PDB entry 7AEF | electron microscopy, 2.80 A resolution | chains V and h of the 48 polymer chains in the assembly

Chain V:
Name: Putative tail lysozyme
Organism: Algoriphagus machipongonensis
UniProt: A3HTB5 (A3HTB5_9BACT); residues 1-137 here = UniProt positions 1-137
Sequence (137 residues; row label = number of the first residue in the row):
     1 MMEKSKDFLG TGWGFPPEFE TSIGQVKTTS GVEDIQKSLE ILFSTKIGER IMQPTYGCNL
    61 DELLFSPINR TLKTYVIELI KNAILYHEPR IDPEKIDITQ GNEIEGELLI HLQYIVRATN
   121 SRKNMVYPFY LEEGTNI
Disordered / not traced: 1-3, 137

Chain h:
Name: Putative phage tail sheath protein FI
Organism: Algoriphagus machipongonensis
UniProt: A3HTC2 (A3HTC2_9BACT); numbering as in UniProt (aligned over 1-692)
Sequence (692 residues; each row starts with the number of its first residue):
     1 MATYKTPGVY IEEITKFPPS VAQVETAIPA FIGYTQFART KPSVDSDDLI LKPKRISSLL
    61 DFTTYYGGAQ NEQGITVKLT DTLIEGAENR TINVPEPTFK SPYLMFYSLQ MYFANGGGPC
   121 YIVSTGVYDD WSDSETPPTI NFSDLESGLA VIRKEDEPTL LLFPDATNLP TDDEFYSLYN
   181 SALMQCNDLQ DRFTILDTYS DQTYNDGVED LDPIPALRNG INLTKDYLKY GAAYYPFVQT
   241 ILNYQYSADE IVIQHLSYNP NAIATALDNL NAVNGPTFID AILDDLRDLS LPDISGEISD
   301 AVGFMYDDVD GFDIDGTFTT NSVKVANFAS LVESVLSTLN ELIDAKEEIN KDVNSAIASS
   361 EEDNAIKTAI SDALDVFNED FEGADKIESV AKNLSDLLIK IKQADTNTKV ENVLSINALN
   421 FSAEFEKLLT YDVNTGLTAS VTLDLFANIG TRLDDIIAAV SAAEPIDVNN GKLNGRLLSD
   481 IEPLDNATYN TILLEINSHK VTLPPSSSMA GAYARVDNDR GVWKSPANIG LNYVSKPSVT
   541 VSHEEQESMN VHGTGKSVNA IRSFVGKGTL VWGARTLAGN DNEWRYISVR RFFNMAEESI
   601 KKATEQFVFE PNDGNTWVRV RAMIENFLIL QWRAGALAGA KPEHAFYVKV GLGQTMTAQD
   661 ILEGNMNVEI GLAVVRPAEF IILKFSHKMQ ES
Disordered / not traced: 1-2, 288-320, 691-692

How chain V and chain h interact:
Pairs across the interface - 45 pairs, chain V then chain h:
  K6(V) - M689(h)
  V32(V) - H687(h)
  Q36(V) - F685(h)
  D61(V) - N528(h)
  E62(V) - N528(h)
  L64(V) - N528(h)
  L64(V) - W572(h)  hydrophobic
  L64(V) - E679(h)
  L64(V) - I681(h)  hydrophobic
  F65(V) - K524(h)  hydrogen bond (backbone-side chain)
  F65(V) - S525(h)
  F65(V) - A527(h)  hydrophobic
  F65(V) - N528(h)
  F65(V) - G573(h)
  F65(V) - A678(h)  hydrogen bond (backbone-backbone)
  S66(V) - A678(h)  hydrogen bond (backbone-backbone)
  I104(V) - Y586(h)
  I104(V) - R676(h)
  G106(V) - P677(h)
  G106(V) - A678(h)
  G106(V) - E679(h)  hydrogen bond (backbone-backbone)
  G106(V) - F680(h)  hydrogen bond (backbone-backbone)
  E107(V) - F680(h)
  L108(V) - F680(h)  hydrogen bond (backbone-backbone)
  L108(V) - I681(h)
  L108(V) - I682(h)  hydrogen bond (backbone-backbone)
  L109(V) - I682(h)
  I110(V) - I682(h)  hydrogen bond (backbone-backbone)
  I110(V) - L683(h)
  I110(V) - K684(h)  hydrogen bond (backbone-backbone)
  H111(V) - K684(h)
  H111(V) - S686(h)  hydrogen bond
  L112(V) - K684(h)  hydrogen bond (backbone-backbone)
  L112(V) - F685(h)
  L112(V) - S686(h)  hydrogen bond (backbone-backbone)
  Q113(V) - S686(h)
  Y114(V) - S686(h)  hydrogen bond (backbone-backbone)
  Y114(V) - H687(h)
  Y114(V) - K688(h)  hydrogen bond (backbone-backbone)
  I115(V) - K688(h)
  I115(V) - Q690(h)
  V116(V) - K688(h)  hydrogen bond (backbone-backbone)
  V116(V) - Q690(h)
  R117(V) - Q690(h)
  A118(V) - Q690(h)  hydrogen bond (backbone-side chain)
Other interface residues (no listed pair), chain V (32 interface residues in all): L39, E40, F43, K46, G48, L60, P67, I68, E94, E103
Other interface residues (no listed pair), chain h (28 interface residues in all): F564, V565, K567, A574, N582, V675

In short:
32 residues of chain V and 28 residues of chain h are in contact, with 16 hydrogen bonds. Among the polar
pairs are F65(V)-K524(h), H111(V)-S686(h) and A118(V)-Q690(h).
Chain V is Putative tail lysozyme and chain h is Putative phage tail sheath protein FI, both from Algoriphagus
machipongonensis; the structure, Cryo-EM structure of an extracellular contractile injection system in marine
bacterium Algoriphagus machipongonensis, the baseplate complex ..., was determined by electron microscopy,
deposited together with 7ADZ, 7AE0 and 7AEB.
